Entry 8U9X (X-ray diffraction, 3.05 A resolution); this record covers chains B and C of the 14 polymer chains in the assembly.

== Chain B ==
Molecule: DNA-directed RNA polymerase subunit beta
Source organism: Saccharomyces cerevisiae
Notes: EC 2.7.7.6
UniProt: A0A6A5Q4H2 (A0A6A5Q4H2_YEASX); numbering as in UniProt (aligned over 1-1224)
Chain sequence (1224 residues; row label = number of the first residue in the row):
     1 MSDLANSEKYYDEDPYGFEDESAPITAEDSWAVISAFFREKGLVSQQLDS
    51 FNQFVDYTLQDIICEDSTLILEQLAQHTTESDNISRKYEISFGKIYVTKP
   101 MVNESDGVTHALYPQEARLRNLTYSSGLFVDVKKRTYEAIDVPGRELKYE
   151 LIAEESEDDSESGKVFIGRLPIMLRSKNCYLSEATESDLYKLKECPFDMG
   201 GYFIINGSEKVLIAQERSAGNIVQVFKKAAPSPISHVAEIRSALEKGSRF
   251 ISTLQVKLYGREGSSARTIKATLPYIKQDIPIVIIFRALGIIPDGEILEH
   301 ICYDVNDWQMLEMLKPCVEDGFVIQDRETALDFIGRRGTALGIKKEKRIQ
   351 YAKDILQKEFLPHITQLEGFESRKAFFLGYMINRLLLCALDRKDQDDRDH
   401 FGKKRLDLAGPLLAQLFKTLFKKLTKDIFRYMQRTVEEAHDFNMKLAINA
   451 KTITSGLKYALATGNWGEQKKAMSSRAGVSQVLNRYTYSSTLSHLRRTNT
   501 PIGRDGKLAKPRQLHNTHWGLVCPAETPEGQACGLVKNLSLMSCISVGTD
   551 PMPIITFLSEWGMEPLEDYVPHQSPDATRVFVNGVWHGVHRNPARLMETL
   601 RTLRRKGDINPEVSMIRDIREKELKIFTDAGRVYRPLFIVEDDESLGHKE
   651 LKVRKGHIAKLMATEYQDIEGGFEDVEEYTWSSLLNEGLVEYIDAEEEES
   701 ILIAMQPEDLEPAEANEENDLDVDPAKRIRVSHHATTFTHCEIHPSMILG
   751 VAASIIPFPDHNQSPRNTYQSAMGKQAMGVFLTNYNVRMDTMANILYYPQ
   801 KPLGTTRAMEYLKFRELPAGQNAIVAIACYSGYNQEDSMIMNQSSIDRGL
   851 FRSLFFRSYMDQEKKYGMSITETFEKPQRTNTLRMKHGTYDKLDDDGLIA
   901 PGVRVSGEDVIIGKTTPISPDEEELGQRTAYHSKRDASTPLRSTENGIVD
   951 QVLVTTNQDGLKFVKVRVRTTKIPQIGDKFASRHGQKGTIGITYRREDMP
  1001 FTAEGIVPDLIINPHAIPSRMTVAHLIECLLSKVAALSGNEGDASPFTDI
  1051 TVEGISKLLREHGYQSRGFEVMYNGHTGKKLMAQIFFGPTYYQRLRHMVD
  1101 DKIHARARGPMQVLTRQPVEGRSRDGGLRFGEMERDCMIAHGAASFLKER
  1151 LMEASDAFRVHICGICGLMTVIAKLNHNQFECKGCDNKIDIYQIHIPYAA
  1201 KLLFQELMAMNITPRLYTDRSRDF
Unresolved in the structure: 1-19, 65-89, 133-164, 336-347, 434-445, 473-474, 503-509, 643-650, 667-679, 713-725, 879-883, 918-933
Metal / ion sites: Zn2+: Cys1166, Cys1185
Residues lining bound ligands: ATP (adenosine-5'-triphosphate): Arg766, Tyr769, Gly985, Arg1020
What the authors report for this chain:
  - conformationally variable residues (loop rearrangement): Glu529
  - mutagenesis - E529A, E529D, Y769F: increased catalytic activity (citing earlier work)
  - mutagenesis - E529Q: decreased catalytic activity (citing earlier work)

== Chain C ==
Molecule: DNA-directed RNA polymerase II subunit RPB3
Source organism: Saccharomyces cerevisiae
UniProt: A0A6A5Q0Z3 (A0A6A5Q0Z3_YEASX); residue numbers follow UniProt; this construct covers 1-318
Chain sequence (318 residues; each row starts with the number of its first residue):
     1 MSEEGPQVKIREASKDNVDFILSNVDLAMANSLRRVMIAEIPTLAIDSVE
    51 VETNTTVLADEFIAHRLGLIPLQSMDIEQLEYSRDCFCEDHCDKCSVVLT
   101 LQAFGESESTTNVYSKDLVIVSNLMGRNIGHPIIQDKEGNGVLICKLRKG
   151 QELKLTCVAKKGIAKEHAKWGPAAAIEFEYDPWNKLKHTDYWYEQDSAKE
   201 WPQSKNCEYEDPPNEGDPFDYKAQADTFYMNVESVGSIPVDQVVVRGIDT
   251 LQKKVASILLALTQMDQDKVNFASGDNNTASNMLGSNEDVMMTGAEQDPY
   301 SNASQMGNTGSGGYDNAW
Unresolved in the structure: 1-2, 269-318
Metal / ion sites: Zn2+: Cys86, Cys88, Cys92, Cys95

== Interface between chain B and chain C ==
Contacting residue pairs (76; chain B residue first):
  Tyr785(B) - Val57(C)
  Asn786(B) - Val57(C)  hydrogen bond (side chain-backbone)
  Tyr797(B) - Glu61(C)
  Tyr797(B) - Phe62(C)
  Tyr798(B) - Phe62(C)
  Tyr798(B) - Arg66(C)  hydrogen bond
  Ser844(B) - Ala168(C)
  Asp847(B) - His65(C)  hydrogen bond (backbone-side chain)
  Asp847(B) - His167(C)  salt bridge
  Asp847(B) - Ala168(C)  hydrogen bond (side chain-backbone)
  Arg848(B) - His65(C)
  Arg848(B) - Leu69(C)
  Arg848(B) - Ala168(C)
  Gly849(B) - His65(C)
  Arg852(B) - His65(C)  hydrogen bond
  Leu854(B) - Glu61(C)
  Arg969(B) - Asp60(C)  salt bridge
  Arg969(B) - Glu61(C)  salt bridge
  Thr970(B) - Glu61(C)
  Thr971(B) - Glu61(C)  hydrogen bond
  Arg995(B) - Lys165(C)
  Arg996(B) - Arg34(C)  hydrogen bond (backbone-side chain)
  Arg996(B) - Ile38(C)
  Arg996(B) - Ala174(C)  hydrogen bond (side chain-backbone)
  Glu997(B) - Arg34(C)  hydrogen bond (backbone-side chain)
  Glu997(B) - Arg35(C)  hydrogen bond (backbone-side chain)
  Glu997(B) - Ile38(C)
  Asp998(B) - Arg35(C)  salt bridge
  Met999(B) - Arg34(C)
  Phe1001(B) - Arg34(C)
  Phe1001(B) - Phe178(C)  hydrophobic
  Ala1003(B) - Glu177(C)
  Ala1003(B) - Phe178(C)  hydrogen bond (backbone-backbone)
  Glu1004(B) - Glu177(C)
  Glu1004(B) - Lys205(C)  salt bridge
  Gly1005(B) - Ala175(C)
  Gly1005(B) - Ile176(C)
  Arg1060(B) - Pro202(C)
  Gly1063(B) - Pro202(C)
  Gln1065(B) - Glu200(C)  hydrogen bond (side chain-backbone)
  Gln1065(B) - Trp201(C)
  Gln1065(B) - Pro202(C)
  Ser1066(B) - Glu200(C)  hydrogen bond
  Arg1067(B) - Trp192(C)
  Arg1067(B) - Glu194(C)  salt bridge
  Phe1069(B) - Trp192(C)
  Phe1069(B) - Trp201(C)  hydrophobic
  Glu1070(B) - Trp201(C)
  Tyr1073(B) - Phe178(C)
  Tyr1073(B) - Glu179(C)
  Tyr1073(B) - Tyr180(C)  hydrophobic
  Gly1075(B) - Asn31(C)  hydrogen bond (backbone-side chain)
  Gly1075(B) - Arg34(C)  hydrogen bond (backbone-side chain)
  Gly1075(B) - Arg35(C)
  His1076(B) - Asn31(C)
  Thr1077(B) - Leu27(C)
  Thr1077(B) - Asn31(C)
  Gly1078(B) - Leu27(C)
  Gly1078(B) - Asn31(C)
  Gly1078(B) - Tyr180(C)
  Lys1079(B) - Leu27(C)
  Lys1079(B) - Tyr180(C)
  Lys1079(B) - His188(C)
  Lys1080(B) - Tyr180(C)  hydrogen bond (side chain-backbone)
  Lys1080(B) - Asp181(C)  salt bridge
  Lys1080(B) - Asn184(C)
  Lys1080(B) - His188(C)
  Leu1081(B) - Thr189(C)  hydrogen bond (backbone-side chain)
  Met1082(B) - His188(C)
  Met1082(B) - Thr189(C)
  Met1082(B) - Asp190(C)  hydrogen bond (backbone-backbone)
  Gln1084(B) - Thr189(C)  hydrogen bond
  Gln1084(B) - Asp190(C)  hydrogen bond (side chain-backbone)
  Gln1084(B) - Tyr191(C)
  Gln1084(B) - Trp192(C)
  Gln1084(B) - Trp201(C)
Also at the interface, not in a pair above, chain B (42 interface residues in all): Tyr1064, Val1071, Ala1083
Also at the interface, not in a pair above, chain C (39 interface residues in all): Ala39, Ala59, Glu166, Ala173, Lys199

== In short ==
The interface between chain B and chain C involves 42 residues on one side and 39 on the other; the contacts
include 20 hydrogen bonds and 7 salt bridges. Polar contacts include Asp847(B)-His167(C), Arg969(B)-Asp60(C)
and Arg969(B)-Glu61(C). From the paper: E529A, E529D and Y769F of chain B increase catalytic activity;
conformational variability at Glu529(B).
Chain B is DNA-directed RNA polymerase subunit beta and chain C is DNA-directed RNA polymerase II subunit
RPB3, both from Saccharomyces cerevisiae; the structure, Structural basis of transcription: RNA polymerase II
substrate binding and metal coordination at 3.0 A of ..., was determined by X-ray diffraction (same
publication as 9BVT, 9BW0 and 8U9R).
